8CM2 - chain A; structure by X-ray diffraction, 2.05 A resolution.

== Chain A ==
Protein: Cytokinin dehydrogenase 4
Source organism: Zea mays
Notes: EC 1.5.99.12
UniProt: E3T1W8 (E3T1W8_MAIZE); residues 1-541 here = UniProt positions 1-541
Sequence (541 residues; numbered 1 to 541; the number before each row is that of its first residue):
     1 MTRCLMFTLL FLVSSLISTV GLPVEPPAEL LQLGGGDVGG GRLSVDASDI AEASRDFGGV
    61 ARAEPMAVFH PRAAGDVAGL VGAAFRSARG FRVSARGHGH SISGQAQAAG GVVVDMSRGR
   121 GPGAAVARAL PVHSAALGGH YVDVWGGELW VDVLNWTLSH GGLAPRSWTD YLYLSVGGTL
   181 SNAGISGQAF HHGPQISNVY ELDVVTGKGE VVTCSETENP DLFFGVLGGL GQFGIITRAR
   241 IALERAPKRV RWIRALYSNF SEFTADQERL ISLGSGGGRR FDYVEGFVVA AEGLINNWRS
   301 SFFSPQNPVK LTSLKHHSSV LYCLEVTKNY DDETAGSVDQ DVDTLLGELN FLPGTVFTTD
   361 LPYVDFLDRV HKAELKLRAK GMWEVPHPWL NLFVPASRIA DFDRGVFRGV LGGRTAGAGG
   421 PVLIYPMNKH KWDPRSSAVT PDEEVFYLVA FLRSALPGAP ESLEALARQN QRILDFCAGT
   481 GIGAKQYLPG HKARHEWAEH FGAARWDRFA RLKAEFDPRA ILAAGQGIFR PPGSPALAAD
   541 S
Unresolved in the structure: 1-39, 120-125, 293-316, 417-418, 532-541
Glycans and other covalent adducts: flavin-adenine dinucleotide (FAD) linked to His-100
Residues lining bound ligands:
  - FAD (flavin-adenine dinucleotide): Phe-57, Ser-94, Ala-95, Arg-96, Gly-97, His-98, Gly-99, Ser-101, Gln-105, Ala-106, Met-116, Gly-146, Thr-169, Asp-170, Tyr-171, Leu-174, Ser-175, Gly-177, Gly-178, Thr-179, Ser-181, Asn-182, Gly-184, Ile-185, Leu-230, Gly-231, Gly-234, Ile-235, Ile-236, Trp-383, Trp-389, Tyr-487, Leu-488, Ala-523, Gln-526
  - V1X (2-[[3,5-bis(chloranyl)-2-(2-hydroxyethyl)phenyl]carbamoylamino]-4-(trifluoromethyloxy)benzamide): Phe-57, Asp-170, Ile-185, Glu-285, Val-370, Ala-373, Glu-374, Leu-377, Trp-383, Trp-389, Asn-391, Pro-421, Leu-423, Tyr-425, Leu-448, Ala-450, Leu-452, Tyr-487, Leu-488
What the authors report for this chain:
  - binding site for V1X: Asp-170, Val-370, Trp-389, Pro-421
  - catalytic residues: Asp-170 (citing earlier work)
  - specificity-determining residues: Ala-373 (citing earlier work)

== In short ==
Bound to chain A: compound V1X. Flavin-adenine dinucleotide is covalently linked to His-100. The paper reports
the catalytic residue Asp-170; a binding site for V1X at Asp-170, Val-370 and Trp-389 among others.
Chain A is Cytokinin dehydrogenase 4 (Zea mays); the structure, Crystal structure of maize cytokinin
oxidase/dehydrogenase 4 (CKO/CKX4) in complex with inhibitor
2-[[3,5-dichloro-2-(2-hydroxyethyl)phenyl]carbamoylamino]-4-(trifluoromethoxy)benzamide, was determined by
X-ray diffraction, deposited together with 8CK6, 8CKQ, 8CKT, 8CLW and 8CJ9.
